Entry 1V7S (X-ray diffraction, 1.14 A resolution); this record covers chain A.

[Chain A]
Protein: Lysozyme C
From: Gallus gallus
Notes: EC 3.2.1.17
UniProt: P00698 (LYSC_CHICK); residues 1-129 here correspond to UniProt positions 19-147 (UniProt number = residue number + 18)
Amino-acid sequence (129 residues; each row starts with the number of its first residue):
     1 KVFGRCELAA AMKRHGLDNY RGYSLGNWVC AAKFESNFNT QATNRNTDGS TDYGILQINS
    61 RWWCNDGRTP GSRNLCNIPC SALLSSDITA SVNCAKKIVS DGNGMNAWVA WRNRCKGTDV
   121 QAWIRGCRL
UniProt features mapped onto this chain:
  - active site: Glu-35, Asp-52
  - binding site (substrate): Asp-101
Disulfide bonds: Cys-6/Cys-127, Cys-30/Cys-115, Cys-64/Cys-80, Cys-76/Cys-94

[In short]
UniProt lists active-site residues Glu-35 and Asp-52 and substrate-binding residue Asp-101.
Chain A is Lysozyme C (Gallus gallus); the structure, Triclinic hen lysozyme crystallized at 313K from a D2O
solution, was determined by X-ray diffraction, deposited together with 1V7T.
